4GCT - chains C and D of the 6 polymer chains in the assembly; structure by X-ray diffraction, 2.45 A resolution.

Chain C (and D):
Protein: Nucleoid occlusion factor SlmA
Organism: Vibrio cholerae O1 biovar El Tor
Notes: chain D of this document is another copy of the same molecule, construct and numbering; everything in this record applies to it too
UniProtKB: Q9KVD2 (SLMA_VIBCH); residue numbers follow UniProt; this construct covers 1-196
Chain sequence (196 residues; numbered 1 to 196; the number before each row is that of its first residue):
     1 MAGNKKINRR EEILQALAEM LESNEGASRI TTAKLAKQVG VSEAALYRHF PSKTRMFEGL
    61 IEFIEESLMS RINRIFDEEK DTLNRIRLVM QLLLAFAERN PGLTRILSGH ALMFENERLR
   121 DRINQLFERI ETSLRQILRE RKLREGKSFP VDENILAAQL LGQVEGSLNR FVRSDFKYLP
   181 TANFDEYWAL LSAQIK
Unresolved in the structure: 1-6 (chain D: 1-7)
Swiss-Prot annotation at these positions:
  - DNA-binding region: Thr-31 to Phe-50 (H-T-H motif)

How chain C and chain D interact:
Pairs across the interface - 60 pairs, chain C then chain D:
  Asn-24(C) / Glu-117(D)  hydrogen bond
  Gly-26(C) / Met-113(D)
  Ala-27(C) / Met-113(D)
  Ala-27(C) / Arg-120(D)  hydrogen bond (backbone-side chain)
  Ser-108(C) / His-110(D)  hydrogen bond (backbone-side chain)
  Ser-108(C) / Asn-169(D)
  Gly-109(C) / His-110(D)
  His-110(C) / Ser-108(D)  hydrogen bond (side chain-backbone)
  His-110(C) / Gly-109(D)
  His-110(C) / His-110(D)
  His-110(C) / Met-113(D)
  Met-113(C) / His-110(D)
  Met-113(C) / Met-113(D)  hydrophobic
  Met-113(C) / Phe-114(D)
  Phe-114(C) / Met-113(D)
  Arg-120(C) / Ala-27(D)  hydrogen bond (side chain-backbone)
  Asn-124(C) / Arg-173(D)  hydrogen bond
  Phe-127(C) / Arg-173(D)
  Glu-131(C) / Arg-170(D)  salt bridge
  Val-151(C) / Glu-186(D)
  Ile-155(C) / Asn-183(D)
  Ile-155(C) / Tyr-187(D)  hydrophobic
  Ile-155(C) / Leu-190(D)
  Leu-156(C) / Leu-190(D)  hydrophobic
  Gln-159(C) / Gln-163(D)  hydrogen bond
  Gln-159(C) / Tyr-187(D)
  Gln-159(C) / Leu-190(D)
  Gln-159(C) / Gln-194(D)  hydrogen bond
  Leu-161(C) / Arg-170(D)
  Gly-162(C) / Gly-162(D)
  Gly-162(C) / Gly-166(D)
  Gln-163(C) / Gln-159(D)
  Gln-163(C) / Gln-163(D)
  Glu-165(C) / Gly-166(D)
  Glu-165(C) / Asn-169(D)
  Glu-165(C) / Arg-170(D)
  Glu-165(C) / Arg-173(D)  salt bridge
  Gly-166(C) / Gly-162(D)
  Gly-166(C) / Gly-166(D)
  Asn-169(C) / Glu-165(D)
  Asn-169(C) / Asn-169(D)  hydrogen bond
  Arg-170(C) / Glu-131(D)  salt bridge
  Arg-170(C) / Ala-158(D)
  Arg-170(C) / Glu-165(D)
  Arg-173(C) / Asn-124(D)  hydrogen bond
  Arg-173(C) / Phe-127(D)
  Arg-173(C) / Leu-161(D)
  Arg-173(C) / Glu-165(D)  salt bridge
  Tyr-178(C) / Ala-158(D)
  Asn-183(C) / Ile-155(D)
  Glu-186(C) / Ile-155(D)
  Tyr-187(C) / Ile-155(D)
  Tyr-187(C) / Ala-158(D)
  Tyr-187(C) / Gln-159(D)  hydrogen bond (backbone-side chain)
  Leu-190(C) / Gln-159(D)
  Leu-190(C) / Gln-194(D)
  Leu-190(C) / Ile-195(D)  hydrophobic
  Leu-191(C) / Gln-159(D)
  Leu-191(C) / Gln-194(D)
  Gln-194(C) / Ala-193(D)  hydrogen bond (side chain-backbone)
Also at the interface, not in a pair above, chain C (36 interface residues in all): Ser-28, Ala-111, Glu-128, Ala-158, Ser-174
Also at the interface, not in a pair above, chain D (35 interface residues in all): Ile-123, Val-151, Leu-156, Ser-174, Tyr-178, Leu-191

Overview:
The interface between chain C and chain D involves 36 residues on one side and 35 on the other; the contacts
include 12 hydrogen bonds and 4 salt bridges. Polar contacts include Glu-131(C)/Arg-170(D),
Glu-165(C)/Arg-173(D) and Asn-24(C)/Glu-117(D).
Chain C and chain D are both Nucleoid occlusion factor SlmA (Vibrio cholerae O1 biovar El Tor); the structure,
structure of No factor protein-DNA complex, was determined by X-ray diffraction, deposited together with 4GCK,
4GCL and 4GFL.
